PDB entry 4X23 | X-ray diffraction, 3.50 A resolution | chains J and H of the 12 polymer chains in the assembly

[Chain J]
Molecule: 147-nt DNA strand
Source organism: Homo sapiens
Sequence (147 nucleotides; each row starts with the number of its first residue):
     1 ATCGGATGTATATATCTGACACGTGCCTGGAGACTAGGGAGTAATCCCCT
    51 TGGCGGTTAAAACGCGGGGGACAGCGCGTACGTGCGTTTAAGCGGTGCTA
   101 GAGCTGTCTACGACCAATTGAGCGGCCTCGGCACCGGGATTCTCGAT
Disordered / not traced: 147

[Chain H]
Molecule: Histone H2B
Source organism: Drosophila melanogaster
Reference sequence: P02283 (H2B_DROME); residues 32-121 here correspond to UniProt positions 33-122 (UniProt number = residue number + 1)
Chain sequence (90 residues; row label = number of the first residue in the row):
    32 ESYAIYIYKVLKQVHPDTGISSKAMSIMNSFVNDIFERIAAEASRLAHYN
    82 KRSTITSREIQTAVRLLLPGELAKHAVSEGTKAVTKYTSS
UniProt features mapped onto this chain:
  - modified residue (N6-succinyllysine): Lys-43, Lys-113, Lys-117
  - glycosylation: Ser-109 (O-linked (GlcNAc) serine)
  - cross-link: Lys-117 (Glycyl lysine isopeptide (Lys-Gly) (interchain with G-Cter in ubiquitin))

[Chain J / chain H interface]
Residue-residue contacts - 11 pairs, chain J then chain H:
  DC20(J) / Ser-52(H)  sugar contact
  DC20(J) / Ser-53(H)  hydrogen bond to the phosphate
  DA21(J) / Tyr-39(H)  hydrogen bond to the phosphate
  DA21(J) / Gly-50(H)  phosphate contact
  DA21(J) / Ile-51(H)  hydrogen bond to the phosphate
  DC22(J) / Tyr-39(H)  phosphate contact
  DG39(J) / Ser-84(H)  phosphate contact
  DG39(J) / Thr-85(H)  phosphate contact
  DA40(J) / Arg-83(H)  phosphate contact
  DA40(J) / Ser-84(H)  hydrogen bond to the phosphate
  DA40(J) / Thr-85(H)  hydrogen bond to the phosphate
Also at the interface, not in a pair above, chain J (6 interface residues in all): DG41
Also at the interface, not in a pair above, chain H (9 interface residues in all): Lys-82

[In short]
The interface between chain J and chain H involves 6 residues on one side and 9 on the other; the contacts
include 5 hydrogen bonds. Polar contacts include DC20(J)/Ser-53(H), DA21(J)/Tyr-39(H) and DA21(J)/Ile-51(H).
Here chain J is a 147-nt DNA strand (Homo sapiens) and chain H is Histone H2B (Drosophila melanogaster). Entry
4X23 (Crystal structure of cenp-C in complex with the nucleosome core particle) was determined by X-ray
diffraction.
